PDB entry 7RGA | X-ray diffraction, 2.90 A resolution | chains B and G of the 7 polymer chains in the assembly

== Chain B (and G) ==
Name: nano CLostridial Antibody Mimetic Protein 3 VHH
From: synthetic construct
Notes: antibody fragment or engineered binder; chain G of this document is another copy of the same molecule, construct and numbering; everything in this record applies to it too
Amino-acid sequence (306 residues; numbered -7 to 298; the number before each row is that of its first residue; numbers below 1 keep their minus sign (Asp-7 is residue -7)):
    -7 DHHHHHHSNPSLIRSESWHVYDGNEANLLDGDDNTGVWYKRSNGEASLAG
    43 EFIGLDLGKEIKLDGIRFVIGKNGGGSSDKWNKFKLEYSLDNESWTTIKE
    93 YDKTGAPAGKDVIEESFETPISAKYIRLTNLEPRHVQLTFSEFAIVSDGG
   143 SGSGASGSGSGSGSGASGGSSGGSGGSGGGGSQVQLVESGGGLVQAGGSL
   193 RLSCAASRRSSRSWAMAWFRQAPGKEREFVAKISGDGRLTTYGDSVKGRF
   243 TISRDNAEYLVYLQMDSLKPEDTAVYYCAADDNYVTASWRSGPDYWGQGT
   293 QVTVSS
Not modelled in the structure: -7 to 0, 141-173
Metal / ion sites: Na+ site 1: Asn19, Asp22, Asp24, Thr27, Ser133; Na+ site 2: Arg282, Pro285
Small-molecule neighbours:
  - methotrexate (MTX), molecule 1: Lys95, Thr96, Gly97, Ala98, Pro99
  - methotrexate (MTX), molecule 2: Val176, Leu178, Cys196, Ala197, Ala198, Arg200, Arg201, Ser202, Trp206, Met208, Arg246, Asp247, Asn248, Tyr251, Leu252, Val253, Ala272, Tyr287

== Interface between chain B and chain G ==
Residue-residue contacts (12; chain B residue first):
  Phe221(B) with Thr111(G)
  Asn275(B) with Thr89(G); Ile90(G), hydrogen bond (side chain-backbone)
  Val277(B) with Thr89(G)
  Thr278(B) with Ile90(G)
  Ser280(B) with Thr111(G), hydrogen bond
  Trp281(B) with Ile90(G), hydrophobic; Ser108(G); Phe109(G), hydrophobic; Glu110(G); Thr111(G)
  Arg282(B) with Glu110(G), hydrogen bond (backbone-side chain)
Also at the interface, not in a pair above, chain B (8 interface residues in all): Ser283
Also at the interface, not in a pair above, chain G (8 interface residues in all): Thr88, Ile113

== Overview ==
Chain B and chain G each contribute 8 residues to their interface, with 3 hydrogen bonds. Among the polar
pairs are Asn275(B)-Ile90(G), Ser280(B)-Thr111(G) and Arg282(B)-Glu110(G). Ligands of chain B: methotrexate.
Asn19(B), Asp22(B), Asp24(B), Thr27(B) and Ser133(B) form the Na+ site 1.
Chain B and chain G are both nano CLostridial Antibody Mimetic Protein 3 VHH (synthetic construct); the
structure, Crystal structure of nanoCLAMP3:VHH in complex with MTX, was determined by X-ray diffraction,
deposited together with 7RG7.
